Entry 1R1P (X-ray diffraction, 1.80 A resolution); this record covers chains A and E.

Chain A:
Name: GRB2-related adaptor protein 2
From: Mus musculus
Notes: fragment: Gads-SH2 domain
UniProt: O89100 (GRAP2_MOUSE); residues 52-149 here correspond to UniProt positions 50-147 (UniProt number = residue number - 2)
Sequence (100 residues; row label = number of the first residue in the row):
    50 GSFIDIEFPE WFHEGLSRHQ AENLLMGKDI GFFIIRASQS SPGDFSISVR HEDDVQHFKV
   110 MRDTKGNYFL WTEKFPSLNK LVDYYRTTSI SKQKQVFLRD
Not modelled in the structure: 50-54
Construct notes: cloning artifact (50-51)
Swiss-Prot annotation at these positions:
  - modified residue: Lys-108 (N6-acetyllysine)
From the paper describing this entry:
  - specificity-determining residues: His-100, Gln-105, Trp-120, Ser-140, Lys-141
  - contacts within the chain: Ile-79/His-100, Val-98/His-100 (hydrogen bond), His-100/Glu-101, Asp-103/Gln-105 (hydrogen bond), His-100/Lys-143, His-100/Val-145

Chain E:
Name: LAT pY171 peptide
Sequence (7 residues; numbered 555 to 561; the number before each row is that of its first residue):
   555 XDDYVNV
Modified / non-standard residues: ACE (acetyl group) at position 555; Tyr-558 (o-phosphotyrosine; PTR)

Chain A / chain E interface:
Contacting residue pairs - 18 pairs, chain A then chain E:
  Arg-67(A) with Asp-556(E), salt bridge; Asp-557(E), hydrogen bond (side chain-backbone); Tyr-558(E)
  Arg-85(A) with Tyr-558(E)
  Ser-87(A) with Tyr-558(E)
  Ser-89(A) with Tyr-558(E)
  Ser-95(A) with Tyr-558(E)
  Gln-105(A) with Val-559(E)
  His-106(A) with Tyr-558(E); Val-559(E), hydrogen bond (backbone-backbone)
  Phe-107(A) with Tyr-558(E); Val-559(E), hydrophobic; Asn-560(E)
  Lys-108(A) with Tyr-558(E); Asn-560(E), hydrogen bond (backbone-side chain)
  Leu-119(A) with Asn-560(E), hydrogen bond (backbone-side chain)
  Trp-120(A) with Val-559(E); Asn-560(E)
Also at the interface, not in a pair above, chain A (12 interface residues in all): Met-110
Also at the interface, not in a pair above, chain E (6 interface residues in all): Val-561
The authors on this interface:
  - interface residues, chain A: Arg-67(A), Arg-85(A), Gln-105(A), Phe-107(A), Lys-108(A), Trp-120(A)

Overview:
12 residues of chain A face 6 of chain E across their interface; the contacts include 4 hydrogen bonds and 1
salt bridge. Polar contacts include Arg-67(A)/Asp-556(E), Arg-67(A)/Asp-557(E) and Lys-108(A)/Asn-560(E). The
paper reports interface residues Arg-67(A), Arg-85(A) and Gln-105(A) among others; specificity determinants
His-100(A), Gln-105(A) and Trp-120(A) among others.
Here chain A is GRB2-related adaptor protein 2 (Mus musculus) and chain E is LAT pY171 peptide. Entry 1R1P
(Structural Basis for Differential Recognition of Tyrosine Phosphorylated Sites in the Linker for Activation
of T ...) was determined by X-ray diffraction (same publication as 1R1Q and 1R1S).
